PDB entry 2H7S | X-ray diffraction, 2.15 A resolution | chain A

# Chain A
Molecule: Cytochrome P450-cam
Source organism: Pseudomonas putida
Notes: EC 1.14.15.1
Reference sequence: P00183 (CPXA_PSEPU); residues 1-414 here = UniProt positions 1-414
Amino-acid sequence (414 residues; numbered 1 to 414; the number before each row is that of its first residue):
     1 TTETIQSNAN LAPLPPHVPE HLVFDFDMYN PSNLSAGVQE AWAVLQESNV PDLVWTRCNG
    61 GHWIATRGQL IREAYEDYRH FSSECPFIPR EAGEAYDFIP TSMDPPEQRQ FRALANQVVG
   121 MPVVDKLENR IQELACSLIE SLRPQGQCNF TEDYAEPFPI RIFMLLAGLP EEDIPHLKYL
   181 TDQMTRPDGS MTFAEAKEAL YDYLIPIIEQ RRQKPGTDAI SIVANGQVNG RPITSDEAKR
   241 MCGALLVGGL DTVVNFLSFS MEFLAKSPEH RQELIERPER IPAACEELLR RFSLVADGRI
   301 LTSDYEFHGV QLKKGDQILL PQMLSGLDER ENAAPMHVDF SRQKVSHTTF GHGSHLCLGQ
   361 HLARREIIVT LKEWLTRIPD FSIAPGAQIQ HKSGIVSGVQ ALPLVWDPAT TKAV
Not modelled in the structure: 1-9
Sequence notes: engineered mutation A244 (Leu in P00183), A334 (Cys in P00183)
Bound ions: heme c Fe near C357 (its only coordinating residue here)
Small-molecule neighbours: heme c (HEC): Y75, P100, T101, Q108, R112, A115, V119, A244, L245, G248, G249, T252, V253, F256, L289, L294, V295, D297, R299, Q322, T349, F350, G351, S354, H355, C357, L358, G359, L362, A363

# In short
Bound to chain A: heme c.
Chain A is Cytochrome P450-cam (Pseudomonas putida); the structure, L244A mutant of Cytochrome P450cam, was
determined by X-ray diffraction together with 2H7Q and 2H7R from the same study.
